3FKU - chains A and C of the 9 polymer chains in the assembly; structure by X-ray diffraction, 3.20 A resolution.

== Chain A (and C) ==
Molecule: Hemagglutinin
Source organism: Influenza A virus (A/Viet Nam/1203/2004(H5N1))
Notes: fragment: ha1; chain C of this document is another copy of the same molecule, construct and numbering; everything in this record applies to it too
UniProt: Q5EP31 (Q5EP31_I04A1); residues 5-334 here correspond to UniProt positions 17-346 (UniProt number = residue number + 12)
Sequence (338 residues; each row starts with the number of its first residue; numbers below 1 keep their minus sign (Ala-3 is residue -3)):
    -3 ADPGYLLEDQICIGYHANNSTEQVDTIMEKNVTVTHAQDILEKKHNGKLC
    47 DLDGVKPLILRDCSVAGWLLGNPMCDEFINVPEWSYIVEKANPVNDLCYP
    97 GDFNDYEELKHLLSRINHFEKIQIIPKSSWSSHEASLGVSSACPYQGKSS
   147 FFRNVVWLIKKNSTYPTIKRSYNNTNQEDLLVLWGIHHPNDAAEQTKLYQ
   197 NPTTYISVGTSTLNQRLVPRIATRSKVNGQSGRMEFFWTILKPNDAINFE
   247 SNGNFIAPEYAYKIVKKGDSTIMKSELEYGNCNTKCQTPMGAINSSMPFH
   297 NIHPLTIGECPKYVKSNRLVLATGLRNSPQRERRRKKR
Not modelled in the structure: -3 to 3, 327-334
Disulfides: Cys46-Cys278, Cys59-Cys71, Cys94-Cys139, Cys282-Cys306
Glycans and other covalent adducts: N-acetylglucosamine (NAG) linked to Asn27, Asn169
Construct notes: expression tag (-3 to 4)

== How chain A and chain C interact ==
Pairs across the interface (16):
  Ser203(A) with Ile217(C)
  Gly205(A) with Thr219(C)
  Thr206(A) with Ser221(C); Arg229(C), hydrogen bond (backbone-side chain)
  Ser207(A) with Ser221(C), hydrogen bond (backbone-side chain); Arg229(C), hydrogen bond (backbone-side chain)
  Asn210(A) with His184(C); Arg216(C); Ala218(C); Arg220(C), hydrogen bond
  Arg212(A) with Arg216(C); Ile217(C)
  Asp241(A) with Ser221(C)
  Asn244(A) with Thr219(C), hydrogen bond (side chain-backbone); Arg220(C); Ser221(C)
Other interface residues (no listed pair), chain A (12 interface residues in all): Thr208, Ala242, Phe245, Glu246

== Summary ==
12 residues of chain A and 8 residues of chain C are in contact, with 5 hydrogen bonds. Polar pairs include
Thr206(A)-Arg229(C), Ser207(A)-Ser221(C) and Ser207(A)-Arg229(C). N-acetylglucosamine is covalently linked to
Asn27(A) and Asn169(A).
Chain A and chain C are both Hemagglutinin (Influenza A virus (A/Viet Nam/1203/2004(H5N1))); the structure,
Crystal structure of influenza hemagglutinin (H5) in complex with a broadly neutralizing antibody F10, was
determined by X-ray diffraction.
